4JBH - chains A and D of the 4 polymer chains in the assembly; structure by X-ray diffraction, 2.20 A resolution.

# Chain A (and D)
Protein: Alcohol dehydrogenase (Zinc)
Source organism: Pyrobaculum aerophilum
Notes: EC 1.1.1.1; chain D of this document is another copy of the same molecule, construct and numbering; everything in this record applies to it too
UniProtKB: Q8ZUP0 (Q8ZUP0_PYRAE); residue numbers follow UniProt; this construct covers 1-331
Chain sequence (370 residues; row label = number of the first residue in the row; numbers below 1 keep their minus sign (Met-38 is residue -38)):
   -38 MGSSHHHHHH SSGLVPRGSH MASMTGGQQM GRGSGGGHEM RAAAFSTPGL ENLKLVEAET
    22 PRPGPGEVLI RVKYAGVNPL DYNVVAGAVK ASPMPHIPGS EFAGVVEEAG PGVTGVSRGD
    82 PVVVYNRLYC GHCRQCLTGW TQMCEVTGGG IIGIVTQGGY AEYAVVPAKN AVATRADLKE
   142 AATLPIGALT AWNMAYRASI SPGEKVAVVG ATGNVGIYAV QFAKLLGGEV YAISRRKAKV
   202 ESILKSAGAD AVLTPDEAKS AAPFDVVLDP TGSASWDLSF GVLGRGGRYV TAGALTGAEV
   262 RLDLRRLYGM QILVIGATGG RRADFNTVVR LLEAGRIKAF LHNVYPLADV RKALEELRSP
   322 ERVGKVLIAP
Not modelled in the structure: -38 to -2
Construct notes: expression tag (-38 to 0)
Ion coordination: Zn2+: Cys91, Cys94, Cys97, Cys105
Ligand contacts: : Cys91, Gly92, His93, Cys94, Cys97, Cys105, Glu106, Val107
From the paper describing this entry:
  - catalytic residues: Arg88 (proposed by the authors, not directly observed)

# How chain A and chain D interact
Residue-residue contacts (17):
  Trp153(A) - Pro163(D)  hydrophobic
  Pro163(A) - Trp153(D)  hydrophobic
  Pro163(A) - Leu186(D)  hydrophobic
  Pro163(A) - Leu187(D)  hydrophobic
  Pro163(A) - Thr288(D)
  Lys185(A) - Arg297(D)
  Leu186(A) - Leu186(D)
  Leu186(A) - Leu187(D)
  Leu186(A) - Gly188(D)  hydrogen bond (backbone-backbone)
  Leu187(A) - Pro163(D)  hydrophobic
  Leu187(A) - Leu186(D)
  Gly188(A) - Leu186(D)  hydrogen bond (backbone-backbone)
  Gly188(A) - Arg297(D)
  Gly189(A) - Arg297(D)  hydrogen bond (backbone-side chain)
  Glu190(A) - Arg297(D)
  Asp211(A) - Arg297(D)  salt bridge
  Thr288(A) - Pro163(D)
Also at the interface, not in a pair above, chain A (11 interface residues in all): Gly164
Also at the interface, not in a pair above, chain D (10 interface residues in all): Gly164, Lys185, Leu292

# Summary
The interface between chain A and chain D involves 11 residues on one side and 10 on the other, with 3
hydrogen bonds and 1 salt bridge. Polar contacts include Asp211(A)-Arg297(D), Gly189(A)-Arg297(D) and
Leu186(A)-Gly188(D). Ligands of chain A: compounds CO/ZN. Cys91(A), Cys94(A), Cys97(A) and Cys105(A)
coordinate Zn2+. From the paper: the catalytic residue Arg88(A).
Chain A and chain D are both Alcohol dehydrogenase (Zinc) (Pyrobaculum aerophilum); the structure, 2.2A
resolution structure of cobalt and zinc bound thermostable alcohol dehydrogenase from Pyrobaculum aerophilum,
was determined by X-ray diffraction together with 4JBG and 4JBI from the same study.
